1B4U - chains B and D of the 4 polymer chains in the assembly; structure by X-ray diffraction, 2.20 A resolution.

Chain B (and D):
Protein: Protocatechuate 4,5-dioxygenase
Organism: Sphingomonas paucimobilis
Notes: EC 1.13.11.8; fragment: chain a, c, alpha chain, chain b, d, beta chain; chain D of this document is another copy of the same molecule, construct and numbering; everything in this record applies to it too
UniProtKB: P22636 (PCYB_PSEPA); numbering as in UniProt (aligned over 1-302)
Chain sequence (302 residues; numbered 1 to 302; the number before each row is that of its first residue):
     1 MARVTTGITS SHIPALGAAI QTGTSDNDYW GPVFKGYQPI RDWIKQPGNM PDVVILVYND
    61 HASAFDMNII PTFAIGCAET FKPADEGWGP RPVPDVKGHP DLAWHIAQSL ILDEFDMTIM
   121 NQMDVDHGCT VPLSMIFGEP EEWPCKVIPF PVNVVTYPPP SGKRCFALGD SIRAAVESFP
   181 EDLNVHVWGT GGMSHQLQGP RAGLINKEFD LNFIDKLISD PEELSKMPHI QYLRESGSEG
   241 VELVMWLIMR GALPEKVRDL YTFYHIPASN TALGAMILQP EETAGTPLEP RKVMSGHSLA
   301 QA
Not modelled in the structure: 1, 300-302
Ion coordination: Fe ion: H12, H61, E242 (together with 3,4-dihydroxybenzoic acid)
Small-molecule neighbours: 3,4-dihydroxybenzoic acid (DHB): H12, I13, P14, H61, H127, H195, L197, E242, A268, S269, N270, T271
What the authors report for this chain:
  - Fe ion coordination: H12, H61, E242
  - binding site for 3,4-dihydroxybenzoic acid: I13, P14, H127, H195, L197, S269, N270 to L273
  - conformationally variable residues: H12, P14, H127, H195
  - catalytic residues: H195 (proposed by the authors, not directly observed)
  - catalytic residues: H12, H61, E242

Chain B / chain D interface:
Contacting residue pairs (53; chain B residue first):
  M67(B) - N121(D)
  N68(B) - I119(D)
  N68(B) - M120(D)
  N68(B) - N121(D)  hydrogen bond (backbone-backbone)
  N68(B) - Q122(D)
  I69(B) - T118(D)
  I69(B) - I119(D)
  I69(B) - M120(D)  hydrophobic
  I70(B) - M117(D)
  I70(B) - T118(D)
  I70(B) - I119(D)  hydrogen bond (backbone-backbone)
  P71(B) - M117(D)
  P71(B) - T118(D)
  T72(B) - I111(D)
  T72(B) - D116(D)
  T72(B) - M117(D)  hydrogen bond (side chain-backbone)
  F73(B) - D116(D)
  Q108(B) - P158(D)
  I111(B) - T72(D)
  I111(B) - P158(D)
  I111(B) - P159(D)
  L112(B) - P158(D)  hydrophobic
  E114(B) - S161(D)
  E114(B) - K163(D)  salt bridge
  E114(B) - R164(D)
  F115(B) - D116(D)
  D116(B) - T72(D)
  D116(B) - F73(D)
  D116(B) - F115(D)
  D116(B) - D116(D)  hydrogen bond (side chain-backbone)
  D116(B) - R164(D)  salt bridge
  M117(B) - I70(D)
  M117(B) - T72(D)  hydrogen bond (backbone-side chain)
  T118(B) - I69(D)
  T118(B) - I70(D)
  T118(B) - P71(D)
  T118(B) - T118(D)  hydrogen bond
  I119(B) - N68(D)
  I119(B) - I69(D)
  I119(B) - I70(D)  hydrogen bond (backbone-backbone)
  M120(B) - N68(D)
  M120(B) - I69(D)  hydrophobic
  N121(B) - M67(D)
  N121(B) - N68(D)  hydrogen bond (backbone-backbone)
  Q122(B) - N68(D)
  P158(B) - Q108(D)
  P158(B) - I111(D)
  P158(B) - L112(D)  hydrophobic
  S161(B) - E114(D)
  K163(B) - E114(D)  salt bridge
  R164(B) - E114(D)
  R164(B) - D116(D)  salt bridge
  R164(B) - R164(D)
Other interface residues (no listed pair), chain B (27 interface residues in all): W104, T156, Y157, P159
Other interface residues (no listed pair), chain D (28 interface residues in all): W104, T156, Y157, P160

In short:
27 residues of chain B face 28 of chain D across their interface; the contacts include 8 hydrogen bonds and 4
salt bridges. Polar contacts include E114(B)-K163(D), D116(B)-R164(D) and T72(B)-M117(D). The paper reports
catalytic residues H195(B), H12(B) and H61(B) among others; a binding site for 3,4-dihydroxybenzoic acid at
I13(B), P14(B) and H127(B) among others.
Chain B and chain D are both Protocatechuate 4,5-dioxygenase (Sphingomonas paucimobilis); the structure,
Protocatechuate 4,5-dioxygenase (ligab) in complex with protocatechuate (pca), was determined by X-ray
diffraction (same publication as 1BOU).
